Entry 5GJ3 (X-ray diffraction, 2.00 A resolution); this record covers chain A.

# Chain A
Molecule: Periplasmic binding protein
Source organism: Roseiflexus sp. RS-1
Notes: fragment: heme binding domain
UniProtKB: A5UZ69 (A5UZ69_ROSS1); numbering as in UniProt (aligned over 96-360)
Chain sequence (270 residues; numbered 91 to 360; the number before each row is that of its first residue):
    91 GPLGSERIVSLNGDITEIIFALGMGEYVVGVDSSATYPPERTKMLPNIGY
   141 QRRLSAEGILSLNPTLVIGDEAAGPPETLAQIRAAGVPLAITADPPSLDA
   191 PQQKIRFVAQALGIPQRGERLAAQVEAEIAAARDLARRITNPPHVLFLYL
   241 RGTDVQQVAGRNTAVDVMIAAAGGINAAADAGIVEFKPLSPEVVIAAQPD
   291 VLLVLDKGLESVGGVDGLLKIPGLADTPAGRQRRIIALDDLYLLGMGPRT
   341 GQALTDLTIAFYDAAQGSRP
Differences from the reference sequence: expression tag (91-95)
Metal / ion sites: Zn2+ site 1 near Glu96 (its only coordinating residue here); Zn2+ site 2: Asp104, Asp160, Asp184; heme Fe site 1 near Tyr140 (its only coordinating residue here); Zn2+ site 3: His234, Asp270 (together with heme); heme Fe site 2 near Tyr239 (its only coordinating residue here); Zn2+ site 4 near Asp346 (its only coordinating residue here)
Small-molecule neighbours:
  - heme (HEM), molecule 1: Ser123, Ser124, Tyr140, Gln141, Arg142, Arg143, Asp330, Leu331, Leu334, Gly335
  - heme (HEM), molecule 2: Tyr239, Arg241, Phe276, Leu295, Lys297, Asp330, Leu334

# Overview
Ligands of chain A: heme. Asp104, Asp160 and Asp184 coordinate Zn2+ site 2. His234 and Asp270 form the Zn2+
site 3.
Chain A is Periplasmic binding protein (Roseiflexus sp. RS-1); the structure, Periplasmic heme-binding protein
RhuT from Roseiflexus sp. RS-1 in two-heme bound form (holo-2), was determined by X-ray diffraction together
with 5Y89, 5Y8A, 5Y8B and 5GIZ from the same study.
